Entry 6O8O (X-ray diffraction, 2.50 A resolution); this record covers chains A and B.

== Chain A (and B) ==
Name: Transcriptional regulator, ArsR family
From: Rhodobacter capsulatus
Notes: chain B of this document is another copy of the same molecule, construct and numbering; everything in this record applies to it too
Reference sequence: D5AT91 (D5AT91_RHOCB); residues 1-110 here correspond to UniProt positions 15-124 (UniProt number = residue number + 14)
Chain sequence (111 residues; row label = number of the first residue in the row; numbering starts at 0):
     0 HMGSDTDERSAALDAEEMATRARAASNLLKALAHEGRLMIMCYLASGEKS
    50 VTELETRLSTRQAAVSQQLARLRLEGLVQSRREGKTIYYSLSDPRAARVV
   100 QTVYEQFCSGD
Disordered / not traced: 0-13 (chain B: 0, 109-110)
Disulfides: C41-C107
Modified residues: Mse1 (selenomethionine); Mse17, Mse38, Mse40 (selenomethionine; parent Met)
Sequence notes: expression tag (0); engineered mutation S9 (Cys23 in D5AT91)
From the paper describing this entry:
  - conformationally variable residues (helix shift): Y103, F106, C107

== How chain A and chain B interact ==
Residue-residue contacts - 60 pairs, chain A then chain B:
  E16(A) - F106(B)
  Mse17(A) - Mse38(B)
  Mse17(A) - C41(B)  hydrophobic
  Mse17(A) - Y42(B)
  Mse17(A) - F106(B)  hydrophobic
  A18(A) - E34(B)
  R20(A) - Y103(B)
  R20(A) - E104(B)  salt bridge
  R20(A) - Q105(B)
  R20(A) - F106(B)
  A21(A) - E34(B)
  A21(A) - L37(B)
  A21(A) - Mse38(B)  hydrophobic
  A21(A) - Y103(B)
  R22(A) - E34(B)
  A24(A) - L37(B)  hydrophobic
  A24(A) - V102(B)  hydrophobic
  S25(A) - H33(B)
  S25(A) - E34(B)
  S25(A) - L37(B)
  L28(A) - L31(B)  hydrophobic
  L28(A) - A32(B)
  L28(A) - V102(B)  hydrophobic
  K29(A) - A32(B)
  L31(A) - L28(B)
  A32(A) - L28(B)
  A32(A) - K29(B)
  H33(A) - S25(B)
  E34(A) - A18(B)
  E34(A) - A21(B)
  E34(A) - R22(B)  salt bridge
  E34(A) - S25(B)  hydrogen bond (backbone-side chain)
  L37(A) - A21(B)
  L37(A) - A24(B)
  L37(A) - S25(B)
  Mse38(A) - Mse17(B)
  Mse38(A) - A18(B)
  Mse38(A) - A21(B)
  C41(A) - Mse17(B)  hydrophobic
  Y42(A) - A14(B)
  Y42(A) - Mse17(B)  hydrophobic
  R97(A) - T101(B)  hydrogen bond (side chain-backbone)
  R97(A) - E104(B)
  V98(A) - T101(B)
  V98(A) - V102(B)  hydrophobic
  T101(A) - R97(B)
  T101(A) - T101(B)  hydrogen bond
  V102(A) - A24(B)  hydrophobic
  V102(A) - L28(B)  hydrophobic
  V102(A) - V98(B)  hydrophobic
  Y103(A) - Mse17(B)  hydrophobic
  Y103(A) - R20(B)  hydrogen bond (backbone-side chain)
  Y103(A) - A21(B)
  E104(A) - R20(B)  salt bridge
  E104(A) - R97(B)  salt bridge
  F106(A) - L12(B)
  F106(A) - D13(B)
  F106(A) - E16(B)
  F106(A) - Mse17(B)  hydrophobic
  F106(A) - R20(B)
Interface residues without a listed pair, chain A (27 interface residues in all): A14, D110

== In short ==
The interface between chain A and chain B involves 27 residues on one side and 29 on the other; the contacts
include 4 hydrogen bonds and 4 salt bridges. Among the polar pairs are R20(A)-E104(B), E34(A)-R22(B) and
E104(A)-R97(B). The paper reports conformational variability at Y103(A), F106(A) and C107(A).
Chain A and chain B are both Transcriptional regulator, ArsR family (Rhodobacter capsulatus); the structure,
Crystal Structure of C9S disulfide state of Sulfide-responsive transcriptional repressor (SqrR) from
Rhodobacter capsulatus, was determined by X-ray diffraction together with 6O8K, 6O8L, 6O8M and 6O8N from the
same study.
